PDB entry 6QLE | electron microscopy, 3.55 A resolution | chains O and P of the 11 polymer chains in the assembly

[Chain O]
Molecule: Inner kinetochore subunit MCM21
Organism: Saccharomyces cerevisiae
UniProtKB: Q06675 (CENPO_YEAST); residues 1-368 here = UniProt positions 1-368
Sequence (368 residues; row label = number of the first residue in the row):
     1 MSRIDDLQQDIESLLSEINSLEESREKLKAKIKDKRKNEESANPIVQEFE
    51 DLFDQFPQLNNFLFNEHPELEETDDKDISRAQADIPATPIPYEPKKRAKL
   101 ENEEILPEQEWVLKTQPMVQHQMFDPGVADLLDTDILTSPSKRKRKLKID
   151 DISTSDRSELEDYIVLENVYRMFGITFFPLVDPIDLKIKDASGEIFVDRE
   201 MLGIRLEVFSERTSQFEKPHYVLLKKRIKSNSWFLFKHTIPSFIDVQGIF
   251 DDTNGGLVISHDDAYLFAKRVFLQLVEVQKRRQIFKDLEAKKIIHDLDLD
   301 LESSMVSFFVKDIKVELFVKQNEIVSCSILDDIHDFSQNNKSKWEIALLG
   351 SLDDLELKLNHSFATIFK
Unresolved in the structure: 1-152, 332-338, 365-368
Curated features (UniProtKB/Swiss-Prot):
  - modified residue: Thr88 (Phosphothreonine)

[Chain P]
Molecule: Inner kinetochore subunit CTF19
Organism: Saccharomyces cerevisiae
UniProtKB: Q02732 (CENPP_YEAST); residues 1-369 here = UniProt positions 1-369
Sequence (369 residues; numbered 1 to 369; the number before each row is that of its first residue):
     1 MDFTSDTTNSHDTSNSHLSLEDAVGTHHAGEADVNIDGDEKQQLSLLDDD
    51 QVRALKLQEEKDALLTRRNTLLQEIQTYQNILMKENNSKTKNGDILQNDI
   101 TQDFLNLISISSSNPNSAISDRKRVERINGLTNLQKELVTKYDTLPLLNM
   151 NLRLSYLRDHTYPHLQVSVQSRDRVHNDGIEVLVVNYKFCRNTMNPFEIQ
   201 FKMFYKFEDSTLLKWEILRISTNVRLKAKQLLATRNFQKCLLSLYEFDKI
   251 KSKKTGIFQNLINLLKRKTRCYLMNNSDSLIVERVIREGRLTTIKLQINF
   301 IITMPGERGKPRNCFLPMSKISIALWKGGERFNQIDLDEICYGLIKEYGV
   351 KTGLKEICNVCLFPDMYAR
Unresolved in the structure: 1-96, 111-123, 177-178, 286-292, 308-313, 367-369

[Chain O / chain P interface]
Pairs across the interface (79; chain O residue first):
  Asp156(O) with Leu131(P)
  Leu160(O) with Gly130(P); Leu131(P)
  Glu161(O) with Arg172(P), salt bridge
  Asp162(O) with Arg172(P), salt bridge
  Tyr163(O) with Met150(P); Asn151(P); Leu154(P), hydrophobic
  Ile164(O) with Met150(P)
  Val165(O) with Leu183(P), hydrophobic
  Leu166(O) with Leu154(P), hydrophobic; Val167(P), hydrophobic; Val169(P), hydrophobic
  Glu167(O) with Met150(P); Arg153(P), salt bridge; Leu157(P)
  Val169(O) with Val167(P), hydrophobic; Leu183(P), hydrophobic; Val185(P), hydrophobic; Tyr187(P)
  Tyr170(O) with Leu157(P); Leu165(P); Val167(P)
  Met172(O) with Met203(P), hydrophobic; Tyr205(P); Phe237(P), hydrophobic; Gln238(P)
  Phe173(O) with Tyr162(P); Tyr187(P), hydrophobic; Gln238(P); Leu241(P); Leu242(P)
  Gly174(O) with Gln238(P)
  Ile175(O) with Thr161(P); Tyr162(P), hydrogen bond (backbone-side chain)
  Thr176(O) with Leu157(P)
  Phe177(O) with Leu157(P); Thr161(P)
  Phe178(O) with Pro146(P), hydrophobic
  Pro179(O) with Pro146(P); Leu147(P), hydrogen bond (backbone-backbone); Arg153(P); Tyr156(P), hydrophobic
  Val181(O) with Leu138(P), hydrophobic; Lys141(P); Leu147(P), hydrophobic
  Pro183(O) with Lys141(P); Tyr142(P); Thr144(P)
  Leu186(O) with Leu138(P); Lys141(P)
  Glu194(O) with Gln135(P)
  Ile195(O) with Gln135(P); Leu138(P); Val139(P), hydrophobic
  Glu207(O) with Gln238(P), hydrogen bond (backbone-side chain)
  Phe209(O) with Leu212(P), hydrophobic; Asn236(P); Gln238(P), hydrogen bond (backbone-side chain)
  Glu211(O) with Arg235(P)
  Thr213(O) with Thr211(P)
  Ser214(O) with Thr211(P); Leu212(P), hydrogen bond (side chain-backbone)
  Gln215(O) with Asp209(P); Ser210(P); Thr211(P)
  His261(O) with His160(P), hydrogen bond
  Tyr265(O) with Thr161(P); Tyr162(P); Leu242(P); Glu246(P)
  Lys269(O) with Glu246(P), salt bridge; Leu316(P)
  Phe272(O) with Gln238(P); Leu242(P), hydrophobic
  Leu273(O) with Phe315(P), hydrophobic
  Val276(O) with Lys239(P); Phe315(P), hydrophobic
  Lys280(O) with Lys239(P)
Other interface residues (no listed pair), chain O (46 interface residues in all): Leu180, Asp182, Val197, Glu200, Leu202, Arg205, Val208, Phe216, Leu266
Other interface residues (no listed pair), chain P (49 interface residues in all): Asp143, Leu145, Leu152, Arg158, Thr234, Tyr245, Lys249

[Summary]
46 residues of chain O face 49 of chain P across their interface, with 6 hydrogen bonds and 4 salt bridges.
Polar pairs include Glu161(O)-Arg172(P), Asp162(O)-Arg172(P) and Glu167(O)-Arg153(P).
Here chain O is Inner kinetochore subunit MCM21 and chain P is Inner kinetochore subunit CTF19, both from
Saccharomyces cerevisiae. Entry 6QLE (Structure of inner kinetochore CCAN complex) was determined by electron
microscopy together with 6QLD and 6QLF from the same study.
